PDB entry 9G27 | electron microscopy, 2.80 A resolution | chains B and T of the 15 polymer chains in the assembly

[Chain B]
Name: DNA-directed RNA polymerase I subunit RPA135
Organism: Saccharomyces cerevisiae
Notes: EC 2.7.7.6
UniProtKB: P22138 (RPA2_YEAST); residue numbers follow UniProt; this construct covers 1-1203
Chain sequence (1203 residues; row label = number of the first residue in the row):
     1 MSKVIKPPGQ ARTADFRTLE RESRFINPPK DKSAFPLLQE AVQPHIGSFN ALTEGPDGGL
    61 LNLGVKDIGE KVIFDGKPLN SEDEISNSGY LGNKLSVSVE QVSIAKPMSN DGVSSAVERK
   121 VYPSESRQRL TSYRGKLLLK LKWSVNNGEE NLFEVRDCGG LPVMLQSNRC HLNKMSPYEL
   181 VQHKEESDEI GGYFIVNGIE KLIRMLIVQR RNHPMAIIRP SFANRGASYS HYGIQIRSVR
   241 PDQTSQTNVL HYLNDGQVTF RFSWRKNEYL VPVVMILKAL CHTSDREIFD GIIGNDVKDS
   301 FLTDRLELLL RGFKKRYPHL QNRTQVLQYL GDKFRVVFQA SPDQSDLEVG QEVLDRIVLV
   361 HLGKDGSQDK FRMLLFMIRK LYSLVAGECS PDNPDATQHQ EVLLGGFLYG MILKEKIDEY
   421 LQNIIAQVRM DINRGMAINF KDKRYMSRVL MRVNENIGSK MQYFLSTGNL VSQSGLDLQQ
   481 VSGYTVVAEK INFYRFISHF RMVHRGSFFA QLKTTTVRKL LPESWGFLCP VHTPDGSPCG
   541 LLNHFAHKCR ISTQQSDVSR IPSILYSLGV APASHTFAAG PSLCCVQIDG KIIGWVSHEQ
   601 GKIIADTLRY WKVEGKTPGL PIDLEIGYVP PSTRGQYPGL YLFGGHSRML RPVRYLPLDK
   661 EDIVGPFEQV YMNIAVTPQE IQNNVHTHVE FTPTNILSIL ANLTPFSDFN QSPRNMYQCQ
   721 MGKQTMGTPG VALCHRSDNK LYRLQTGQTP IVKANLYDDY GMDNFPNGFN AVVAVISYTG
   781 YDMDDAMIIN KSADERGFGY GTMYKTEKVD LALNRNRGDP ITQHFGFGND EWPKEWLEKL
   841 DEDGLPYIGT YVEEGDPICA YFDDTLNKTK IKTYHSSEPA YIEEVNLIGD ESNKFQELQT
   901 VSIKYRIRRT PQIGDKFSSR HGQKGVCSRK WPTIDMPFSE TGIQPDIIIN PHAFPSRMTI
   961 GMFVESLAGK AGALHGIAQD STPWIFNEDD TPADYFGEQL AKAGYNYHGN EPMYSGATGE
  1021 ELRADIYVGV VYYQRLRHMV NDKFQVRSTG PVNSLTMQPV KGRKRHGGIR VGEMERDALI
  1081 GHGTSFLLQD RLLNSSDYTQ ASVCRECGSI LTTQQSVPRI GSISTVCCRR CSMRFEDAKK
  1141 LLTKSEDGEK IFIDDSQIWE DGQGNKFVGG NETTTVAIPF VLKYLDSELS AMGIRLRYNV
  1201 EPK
Unresolved in the structure: 1-10, 79-88, 112-115, 1136-1154, 1203
Metal / ion sites: Zn2+: Cys-1104, Cys-1107, Cys-1128, Cys-1131

[Chain T]
Molecule: Template DNA
Sequence (38 nucleotides; row label = number of the first residue in the row):
     1 CTACCGATAA GCAGATXCTC TCGATTGCGT ATGAAATC
Unresolved in the structure: 33-38
Modified / non-standard residues: 3DR (1',2'-dideoxyribofuranose-5'-phosphate) at position 17

[Interface between chain B and chain T]
Pairs across the interface - 11 pairs, chain B then chain T:
  Ile-199(B) / DG23(T)  phosphate contact
  Ile-199(B) / DA24(T)  phosphate contact
  Arg-434(B) / DT30(T)  salt bridge to the phosphate
  Tyr-463(B) / DT25(T)  phosphate contact
  Ser-466(B) / DA24(T)  sugar contact
  Thr-467(B) / DA24(T)  phosphate contact
  Lys-513(B) / DT16(T)  base contact
  Asn-739(B) / DG23(T)  phosphate contact
  Gln-1045(B) / DC20(T)  phosphate contact
  Lys-1061(B) / DC20(T)  salt bridge to the phosphate
  Lys-1064(B) / DT21(T)  salt bridge to the phosphate
Interface residues without a listed pair, chain B (17 interface residues in all): Asn-197, Met-430, Asn-454, Lys-740, Arg-1063, Arg-1070, Met-1074
Interface residues without a listed pair, chain T (11 interface residues in all): 3DR_17, DT19, DC28, DG29

[Summary]
The interface between chain B and chain T involves 17 residues on one side and 11 on the other; the contacts
include 3 salt bridges. Among the polar pairs are Arg-434(B)/DT30(T), Lys-1061(B)/DC20(T) and
Lys-1064(B)/DT21(T). The Zn2+ site is built by Cys-1104(B), Cys-1107(B), Cys-1128(B) and Cys-1131(B).
Here chain B is DNA-directed RNA polymerase I subunit RPA135 (Saccharomyces cerevisiae) and chain T is
Template DNA. Entry 9G27 (Yeast RNA polymerase I elongation complex stalled by an apurinic site,
pre-translocation state) was determined by electron microscopy (same publication as 9G1V, 9G1X, 9G23, 9G24,
9G26, 9G29, 9G2B and 9G2C).
